Entry 8ETP (electron microscopy, 3.52 A resolution); this record covers chains A and D of the 4 polymer chains in the assembly.

Chain A:
Molecule: Cyclic nucleotide-gated cation channel alpha-3
From: Homo sapiens
Reference sequence: Q16281 (CNGA3_HUMAN); residues 1-694 here = UniProt positions 1-694
Amino-acid sequence (694 residues; each row starts with the number of its first residue):
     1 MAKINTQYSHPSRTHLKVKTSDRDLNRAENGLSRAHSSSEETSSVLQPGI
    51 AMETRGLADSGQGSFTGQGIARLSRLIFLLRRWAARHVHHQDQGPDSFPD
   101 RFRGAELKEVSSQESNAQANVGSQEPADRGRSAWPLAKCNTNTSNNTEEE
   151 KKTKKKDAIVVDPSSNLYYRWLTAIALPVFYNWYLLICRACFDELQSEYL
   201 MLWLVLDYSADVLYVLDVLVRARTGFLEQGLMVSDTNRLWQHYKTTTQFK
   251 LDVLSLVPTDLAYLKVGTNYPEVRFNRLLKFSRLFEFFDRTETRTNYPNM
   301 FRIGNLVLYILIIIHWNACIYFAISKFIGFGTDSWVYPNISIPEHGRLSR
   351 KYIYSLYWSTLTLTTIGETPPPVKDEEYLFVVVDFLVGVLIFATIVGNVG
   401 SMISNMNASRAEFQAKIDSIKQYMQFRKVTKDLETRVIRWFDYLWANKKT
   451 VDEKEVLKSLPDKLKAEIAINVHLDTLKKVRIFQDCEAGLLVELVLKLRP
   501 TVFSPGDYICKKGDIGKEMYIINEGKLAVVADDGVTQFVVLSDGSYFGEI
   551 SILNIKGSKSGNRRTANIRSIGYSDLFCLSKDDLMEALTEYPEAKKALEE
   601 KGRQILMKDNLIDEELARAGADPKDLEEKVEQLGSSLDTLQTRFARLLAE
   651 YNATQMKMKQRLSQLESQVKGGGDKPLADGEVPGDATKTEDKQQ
Not modelled in the structure: 1-158, 611-694
Swiss-Prot annotation at these positions:
  - region: Thr365 to Glu368 (Selectivity filter)
  - binding site (3',5'-cyclic GMP): Gly548, Glu549, Ser551, Arg564, Thr565, Asp609
  - site (Central gate): Phe392, Val396
  - glycosylation: Asn339 (N-linked (GalNAc...) asparagine)
  - natural variant: Asp162 (D162V: In ACHM2), Pro163 (P163L: In ACHM2), Trp171 (W171C: In ACHM2), Tyr181 (Y181C: In ACHM2), Asn182 (N182Y: In ACHM2), Leu186 (L186F: In ACHM2), Cys191 (C191Y: In ACHM2), Glu194 (E194K: In ACHM2), Arg223 (R223Q: In ACHM2; R223W: In ACHM2), Thr224 (T224I: Found in patients with cone-rod dystrophy; T224R: In ACHM2), Glu228 (E228K: In ACHM2; uncertain significance), Phe249 (F249S: In ACHM2), 46 further natural variant entries in UniProt
Covalent attachments: N-acetylglucosamine (NAG) linked to Asn339
Residues lining bound ligands: cyclic guanosine monophosphate (PCG): Val529, Val539, Leu541, Phe547, Gly548, Glu549, Ser551, Arg564, Thr565, Ile568

Chain D:
Molecule: Cyclic nucleotide-gated cation channel beta-3
From: Homo sapiens
Reference sequence: Q9NQW8 (CNGB3_HUMAN); residue numbers follow UniProt; this construct covers 1-809
Amino-acid sequence (809 residues; each row starts with the number of its first residue):
     1 MFKSLTKVNKVKPIGENNENEQSSRRNEEGSHPSNQSQQTTAQEENKGEE
    51 KSLKTKSTPVTSEEPHTNIQDKLSKKNSSGDLTTNPDPQNAAEPTGTVPE
   101 QKEMDPGKEGPNSPQNKPPAAPVINEYADAQLHNLVKRMRQRTALYKKKL
   151 VEGDLSSPEASPQTAKPTAVPPVKESDDKPTEHYYRLLWFKVKKMPLTEY
   201 LKRIKLPNSIDSYTDRLYLLWLLLVTLAYNWNCCFIPLRLVFPYQTADNI
   251 HYWLIADIICDIIYLYDMLFIQPRLQFVRGGDIIVDSNELRKHYRTSTKF
   301 QLDVASIIPFDICYLFFGFNPMFRANRMLKYTSFFEFNHHLESIMDKAYI
   351 YRVIRTTGYLLFILHINACVYYWASNYEGIGTTRWVYDGEGNEYLRCYYW
   401 AVRTLITIGGLPEPQTLFEIVFQLLNFFSGVFVFSSLIGQMRDVIGAATA
   451 NQNYFRACMDDTIAYMNNYSIPKLVQKRVRTWYEYTWDSQRMLDESDLLK
   501 TLPTTVQLALAIDVNFSIISKVDLFKGCDTQMIYDMLLRLKSVLYLPGDF
   551 VCKKGEIGKEMYIIKHGEVQVLGGPDGTKVLVTLKAGSVFGEISLLAAGG
   601 GNRRTANVVAHGFANLLTLDKKTLQEILVHYPDSERILMKKARVLLKQKA
   651 KTAEATPPRKDLALLFPPKEETPKLFKTLLGGTGKASLARLLKLKREQAA
   701 QKKENSEGGEEEGKENEDKQKENEDKQKENEDKGKENEDKDKGREPEEKP
   751 LDRPECTASPIAVEEEPHSVRRTVLPRGTSRQSLIISMAPSAEGGEEVLT
   801 IEVKEKAKQ
Not modelled in the structure: 1-205, 647-809
Swiss-Prot annotation at these positions:
  - region: Thr407 to Gly410 (Selectivity filter)
  - binding site (3',5'-cyclic GMP): Gly591, Glu592, Arg604, Thr605
  - site: Phe434 (Central gate), Ile438 (Central gate), Arg442 (Occludes the pore below the central gate)
  - natural variant: Gly107 (G107R: In ACHM3; uncertain significance), Lys148 (K148E: In ACHM3), Ser156 (S156F: In ACHM3), Glu199 (E199K: In ACHM3; uncertain significance), Pro309 (P309L: In ACHM3), Arg403 (R403Q: Found in macular degeneration; uncertain significance), Ser435 (S435F: In ACHM3), Met466 (M466T: In ACHM3; uncertain significance), Tyr469 (Y469D: In STGD1), Asp494 (D494N: In ACHM3; uncertain significance), Asp513 (D513Y: In ACHM3; uncertain significance), Phe525 (F525N: In ACHM3), 4 further natural variant entries in UniProt
Residues lining bound ligands: cyclic guanosine monophosphate (PCG): Val571, Leu581, Val582, Leu584, Phe590, Gly591, Glu592, Ile593, Arg604, Thr605, Ala606

Chain A / chain D interface:
Residue-residue contacts (81):
  Leu227(A) - Tyr485(D)  hydrophobic
  Gln229(A) - His566(D)  hydrogen bond
  Gln229(A) - Gly567(D)
  Gln229(A) - Ala586(D)
  Gly230(A) - Gly612(D)
  Gly230(A) - Phe613(D)  hydrogen bond (backbone-backbone)
  Leu231(A) - His611(D)
  Glu292(A) - Arg456(D)  hydrogen bond (backbone-side chain)
  Thr293(A) - Arg480(D)
  Thr295(A) - Arg456(D)  hydrogen bond (backbone-side chain)
  Pro298(A) - Arg456(D)
  Thr365(A) - Ile408(D)
  Ile366(A) - Ile408(D)
  Gly367(A) - Arg403(D)  hydrogen bond (backbone-side chain)
  Gly367(A) - Ile408(D)
  Gly367(A) - Gly409(D)
  Pro372(A) - Tyr399(D)
  Val373(A) - Arg396(D)
  Asp375(A) - Asn392(D)
  Asp375(A) - Leu395(D)
  Tyr378(A) - Arg396(D)
  Tyr378(A) - Tyr399(D)  hydrophobic
  Val381(A) - Tyr399(D)  hydrophobic
  Val382(A) - Tyr398(D)  hydrophobic
  Val382(A) - Tyr399(D)  hydrophobic
  Phe385(A) - Val402(D)  hydrophobic
  Phe385(A) - Arg403(D)
  Phe385(A) - Ile408(D)  hydrophobic
  Leu386(A) - Leu360(D)  hydrophobic
  Leu386(A) - Leu361(D)  hydrophobic
  Leu386(A) - Leu364(D)  hydrophobic
  Val389(A) - Ile406(D)  hydrophobic
  Val389(A) - Phe434(D)  hydrophobic
  Leu390(A) - Thr357(D)
  Leu390(A) - Met441(D)  hydrophobic
  Phe392(A) - Phe434(D)  hydrophobic
  Ala393(A) - Leu437(D)  hydrophobic
  Ala393(A) - Ile438(D)  hydrophobic
  Ala393(A) - Met441(D)
  Thr394(A) - Ile445(D)
  Val396(A) - Ile438(D)  hydrophobic
  Gly397(A) - Arg442(D)
  Asn398(A) - Ile445(D)
  Gly400(A) - Arg442(D)
  Ser401(A) - Arg442(D)
  Ser401(A) - Gly446(D)
  Asn405(A) - Asn453(D)
  Val451(A) - Asp461(D)
  Glu453(A) - Tyr465(D)  hydrogen bond
  Val456(A) - Thr462(D)
  Leu457(A) - Tyr465(D)  hydrophobic
  Ser459(A) - Trp482(D)
  Ser459(A) - Tyr483(D)
  Ser459(A) - Leu493(D)
  Leu460(A) - Trp482(D)  hydrophobic
  Pro461(A) - Trp482(D)
  Asp462(A) - Lys541(D)
  Lys463(A) - Asp549(D)  salt bridge
  Lys463(A) - Phe550(D)  hydrogen bond (side chain-backbone)
  Leu464(A) - Arg478(D)
  Leu464(A) - Trp482(D)  hydrophobic
  Leu464(A) - Leu546(D)  hydrophobic
  Glu467(A) - Arg478(D)  salt bridge
  Ile468(A) - Tyr465(D)  hydrophobic
  Ile468(A) - Ile471(D)  hydrophobic
  Asn471(A) - Pro472(D)
  Asn471(A) - Val475(D)
  Val472(A) - Tyr469(D)  hydrophobic
  Glu487(A) - Gly555(D)
  Glu487(A) - Arg603(D)  salt bridge
  Glu493(A) - Lys559(D)  salt bridge
  Asn523(A) - Tyr469(D)
  Asp575(A) - Tyr469(D)
  Phe577(A) - Tyr469(D)
  Glu586(A) - Lys622(D)  salt bridge
  Thr589(A) - Gly599(D)
  Glu590(A) - Ile557(D)
  Glu590(A) - Gly599(D)
  Glu590(A) - Lys621(D)  salt bridge
  Tyr591(A) - Ile557(D)
  Pro592(A) - Gly600(D)
Other interface residues (no listed pair), chain A (60 interface residues in all): Glu368, Thr369, Pro371, Leu379, Lys458, Glu593
Other interface residues (no listed pair), chain D (65 interface residues in all): Gly391, Thr407, Gly410, Thr449, Met466, Val479, Asp497, Val543, Leu544, Tyr545, Glu568

Summary:
60 residues of chain A and 65 residues of chain D are in contact, with 7 hydrogen bonds and 6 salt bridges.
Polar pairs include Lys463(A)-Asp549(D), Glu467(A)-Arg478(D) and Glu487(A)-Arg603(D). Ligands of chain A:
cyclic guanosine monophosphate. Ligands of chain D: cyclic guanosine monophosphate.
Chain A is Cyclic nucleotide-gated cation channel alpha-3 and chain D is Cyclic nucleotide-gated cation
channel beta-3, both from Homo sapiens; the structure, Cryo-EM structure of cGMP bound closed state of human
CNGA3/CNGB3 channel in GDN, was determined by electron microscopy (same publication as 8EU3, 8EUC, 8EV8, 8EV9,
8EVA, 8EVB and 8EVC).
